Entry 3FXD (X-ray diffraction, 2.10 A resolution); this record covers chains A and B.

# Chain A
Name: Protein IcmQ
Organism: Legionella pneumophila
Reference sequence: A5IHF0 (A5IHF0_LEGPC); residue numbers follow UniProt; this construct covers 1-57
Sequence (57 residues; row label = number of the first residue in the row):
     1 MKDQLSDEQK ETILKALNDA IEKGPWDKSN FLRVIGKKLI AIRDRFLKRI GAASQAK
Unresolved in the structure: 1-3, 53-57
What the authors report for this chain:
  - mutagenesis - L17D/L39D: decreased stability
  - mutagenesis - P25L/S29F: decreased growth
  - mutagenesis - P25L/S29F: unchanged binding to Protein IcmR (chain B)

# Chain B
Name: Protein IcmR
Organism: Legionella pneumophila subsp. pneumophila str. Philadelphia 1
Reference sequence: Q5ZYC9 (Q5ZYC9_LEGPH); residue numbers follow UniProt; this construct covers 23-95
Sequence (73 residues; row label = number of the first residue in the row):
    23 EIGEPDVTDA TLGSVYSEII SPVKDCILTV AKAVSFNPGG KDNTDAVEVL TELNTKVERA
    83 ALNQPILTTK TER
Unresolved in the structure: 23-28, 87-95
What the authors report for this chain:
  - conformationally variable residues (loop rearrangement): F58

# Interface between chain A and chain B
Residue-residue contacts (46):
  Q4(A) with T33(B); L34(B)
  L5(A) with A32(B); T33(B); L34(B); V37(B), hydrophobic
  Q9(A) with A82(B), hydrogen bond (side chain-backbone); N85(B)
  K10(A) with D31(B), salt bridge
  T12(A) with A82(B)
  I13(A) with I41(B), hydrophobic; A82(B), hydrophobic
  A16(A) with L75(B)
  L17(A) with L75(B)
  D19(A) with K78(B), salt bridge
  A20(A) with V71(B), hydrophobic; L75(B), hydrophobic
  K23(A) with V71(B)
  P25(A) with D64(B); A68(B)
  W26(A) with A68(B), hydrophobic; L72(B), hydrophobic
  K28(A) with D64(B)
  F31(A) with T51(B); A55(B), hydrophobic; N65(B)
  L32(A) with D64(B); N65(B); A68(B), hydrophobic
  K38(A) with C48(B)
  L39(A) with L72(B), hydrophobic
  I42(A) with E40(B); I41(B), hydrophobic; P44(B), hydrophobic
  R45(A) with V29(B); E40(B), salt bridge
  F46(A) with A32(B), hydrophobic; I41(B), hydrophobic
  R49(A) with V29(B); T30(B), hydrogen bond (side chain-backbone); D31(B); A32(B); S36(B), hydrogen bond; E40(B), salt bridge
  I50(A) with D31(B)
  A52(A) with V29(B)
Other interface residues (no listed pair), chain A (27 interface residues in all): G24, I35, K48
Other interface residues (no listed pair), chain B (28 interface residues in all): V45, V52, D67, V79, A83
From the paper, about this interface:
  - pairs named by the authors: K10(A)-D31(B) (salt bridge)
  - interface residues, chain A: D19(A), K23(A), R45(A), R49(A)
  - interface residues, chain B: S36(B), E40(B), E74(B), K78(B)

# In short
27 residues of chain A and 28 residues of chain B are in contact, with 3 hydrogen bonds and 4 salt bridges.
Among the polar pairs are K10(A)-D31(B), D19(A)-K78(B) and R45(A)-E40(B). The authors report a salt bridge
between K10(A) and D31(B). The paper reports that L17D/L39D of chain A reduce stability; interface residues
D19(A), K23(A) and S36(B) among others.
Chain A is Protein IcmQ (Legionella pneumophila) and chain B is Protein IcmR (Legionella pneumophila subsp.
pneumophila str. Philadelphia 1); the structure, Crystal structure of interacting domains of IcmR and IcmQ,
was determined by X-ray diffraction.
